5VOX - chains B and C of the 33 polymer chains in the assembly; structure by electron microscopy, 6.80 A resolution (low resolution: residue-level contacts below are approximate; hydrogen-bond / salt-bridge calls are withheld).

# Chain B
Protein: V-type proton ATPase subunit B
Organism: Saccharomyces cerevisiae (strain ATCC 204508 / S288c)
UniProt: P16140 (VATB_YEAST); residue numbers follow UniProt; this construct covers 1-517
Amino-acid sequence (517 residues; row label = number of the first residue in the row):
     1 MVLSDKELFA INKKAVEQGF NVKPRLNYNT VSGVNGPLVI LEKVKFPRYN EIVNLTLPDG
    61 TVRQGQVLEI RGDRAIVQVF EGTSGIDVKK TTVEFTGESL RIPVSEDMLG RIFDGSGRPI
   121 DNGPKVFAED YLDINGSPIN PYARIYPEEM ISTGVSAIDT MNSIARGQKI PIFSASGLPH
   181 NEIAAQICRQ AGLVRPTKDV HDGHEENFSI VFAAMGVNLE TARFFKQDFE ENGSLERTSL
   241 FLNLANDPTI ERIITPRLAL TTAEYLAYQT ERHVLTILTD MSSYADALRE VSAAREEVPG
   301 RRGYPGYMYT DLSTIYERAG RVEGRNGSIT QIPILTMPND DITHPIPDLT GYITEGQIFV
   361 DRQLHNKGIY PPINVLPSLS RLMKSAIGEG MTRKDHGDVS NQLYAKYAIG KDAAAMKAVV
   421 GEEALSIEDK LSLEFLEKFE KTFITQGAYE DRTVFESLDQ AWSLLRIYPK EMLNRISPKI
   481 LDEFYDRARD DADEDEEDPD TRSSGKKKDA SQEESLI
Not modelled in the structure: 1-28, 486-517
Curated features (UniProtKB/Swiss-Prot):
  - binding site (ATP): Arg-381
  - modified residue (Phosphoserine): Ser-4, Ser-137, Ser-503, Ser-504, Ser-511, Ser-515
  - cross-link (Glycyl lysine isopeptide (Lys-Gly)): Lys-14 (interchain with G-Cter in ubiquitin), Lys-508 (interchain with G-Cter in ubiquitin)

# Chain C
Protein: V-type proton ATPase catalytic subunit A
Organism: Saccharomyces cerevisiae
Notes: EC 3.6.3.14, 3.1.-.-
UniProt: P17255 (VATA_YEAST); residue numbers follow UniProt; this construct covers 1-283, 738-1071
Amino-acid sequence (617 residues; numbered 1 to 1071; 454 numbers in that range are skipped by the numbering (no residue carries them; nothing is unmodelled there); the number before each row is that of its first residue):
     1 MAGAIENARK EIKRISLEDH AESEYGAIYS VSGPVVIAEN MIGCAMYELV KVGHDNLVGE
    61 VIRIDGDKAT IQVYEETAGL TVGDPVLRTG KPLSVELGPG LMETIYDGIQ RPLKAIKEES
   121 QSIYIPRGID TPALDRTIKW QFTPGKFQVG DHISGGDIYG SVFENSLISS HKILLPPRSR
   181 GTITWIAPAG EYTLDEKILE VEFDGKKSDF TLYHTWPVRV PRPVTEKLSA DYPLLTGQRV
   241 LDALFPCVQG GTTCIPGAFG CGKTVISQSL SKYSNSDAII YVG
   738 CGERGNEMAE VLMEFPELYT EMSGTKEPIM KRTTLVANTS NMPVAAREAS IYTGITLAEY
   798 FRDQGKNVSM IADSSSRWAE ALREISGRLG EMPADQGFPA YLGAKLASFY ERAGKAVALG
   858 SPDRTGSVSI VAAVSPAGGD FSDPVTTATL GITQVFWGLD KKLAQRKHFP SINTSVSYSK
   918 YTNVLNKFYD SNYPEFPVLR DRMKEILSNA EELEQVVQLV GKSALSDSDK ITLDVATLIK
   978 EDFLQQNGYS TYDAFCPIWK TFDMMRAFIS YHDEAQKAVA NGANWSKLAD STGDVKHAVS
  1038 SSKFFEPSRG EKEVHGEFEK LLSTMQERFA ESTD
Not modelled in the structure: 1-24
Curated features (UniProtKB/Swiss-Prot):
  - binding site (ATP): Gly-257 to Thr-264
  - modified residue: Ala-2 (N-acetylalanine), Thr-131 (Phosphothreonine), Ser-858 (Phosphoserine), Ser-928 (Phosphoserine)
  - mutagenesis: Cys-738 (C738S: Reduces splicing reaction speed. Inhibits splicing; when associated with S-284; N-362 and S-737 in X10SSS VDE)

# Interface between chain B and chain C
Contacting residue pairs (23):
  Ser-32(B) / Gly-66(C)
  Gly-33(B) / Ile-64(C)
  Val-34(B) / Ile-64(C)
  Ile-86(B) / Cys-44(C)
  Ile-86(B) / Ala-45(C)
  Ile-86(B) / Met-46(C)
  Asp-87(B) / Cys-44(C)
  Val-88(B) / Cys-44(C)
  Lys-89(B) / Gly-43(C)
  Gly-177(B) / Ser-914(C)
  Leu-178(B) / Ser-914(C)
  Ala-245(B) / Ala-844(C)
  Ala-245(B) / Ser-845(C)
  Arg-289(B) / Ala-831(C)
  Glu-290(B) / Ala-837(C)
  Ala-293(B) / Met-829(C)
  Gly-303(B) / Ala-831(C)
  Asn-366(B) / Asp-938(C)
  Asn-366(B) / Glu-942(C)
  Lys-367(B) / Asp-938(C)
  Ala-418(B) / Ala-961(C)
  Ala-418(B) / Leu-962(C)
  Val-419(B) / Ala-961(C)
Other interface residues (no listed pair), chain B (26 interface residues in all): Gly-85, Ser-176, Gly-216, Asn-246, Asn-339, Arg-362, Gly-421, Glu-422
Other interface residues (no listed pair), chain C (24 interface residues in all): Arg-63, Asp-65, Ala-841, Phe-878, Gly-888, Ser-912, Lys-941, Ser-963

# Summary
Chain B and chain C form an interface of 26 and 24 residues respectively. UniProt lists ATP-binding residue
Arg-381(B) on chain B; 8 ATP-binding residues and one mutagenesis site on chain C.
Chain B is V-type proton ATPase subunit B (Saccharomyces cerevisiae (strain ATCC 204508 / S288c)) and chain C
is V-type proton ATPase catalytic subunit A (Saccharomyces cerevisiae); the structure, Yeast V-ATPase in
complex with Legionella pneumophila effector SidK (rotational state 1), was determined by electron microscopy
together with 5VOZ, 5VOY, 5UF5 and 5UFK from the same study.
